PDB entry 4HCT | X-ray diffraction, 1.48 A resolution | chain A

# Chain A
Molecule: Tyrosine-protein kinase ITK/TSK
From: Homo sapiens
Notes: EC 2.7.10.2; fragment: Interleukin-2 Inducible T cell Kinase
Reference sequence: Q08881 (ITK_HUMAN); numbering as in UniProt (aligned over 354-620)
Amino-acid sequence (269 residues; row label = number of the first residue in the row):
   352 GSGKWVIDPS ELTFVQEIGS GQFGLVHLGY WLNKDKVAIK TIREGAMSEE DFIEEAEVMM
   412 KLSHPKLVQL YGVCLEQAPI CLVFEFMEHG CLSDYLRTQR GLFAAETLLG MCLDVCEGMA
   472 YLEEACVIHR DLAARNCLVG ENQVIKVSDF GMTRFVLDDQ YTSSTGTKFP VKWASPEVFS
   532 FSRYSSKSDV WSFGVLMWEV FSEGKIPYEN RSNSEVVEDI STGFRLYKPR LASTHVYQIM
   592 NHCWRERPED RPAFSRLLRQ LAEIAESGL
Not modelled in the structure: 352-353, 619-620
Differences from the reference sequence: expression tag (352-353); engineered mutation Arg596 (Lys in Q08881)
Small-molecule neighbours: 18R (3-{1-[(3R)-1-acryloylpiperidin-3-yl]-4-amino-1H-pyrazolo[3,4-d]pyrimidin-3-yl}-N-(3-tert-butylphenyl)benzamide): Ile369, Gly370, Ser371, Gln373, Phe374, Val377, Ala389, Lys391, Ile393, Met398, Val419, Leu433, Phe435, Glu436, Phe437, Met438, Gly441, Cys442, Asp445, Leu489, Ser499, Asp500, Met503, Phe506, Val507
Swiss-Prot annotation at these positions:
  - active site: Asp482 (Proton acceptor)
  - binding site (ATP): Ile369 to Val377, Lys391
  - modified residue: Tyr512 (Phosphotyrosine), Ser565 (Phosphoserine)
  - natural variant: Arg451 (R451Q: In a gastric adenocarcinoma sample)

# Summary
Chain A binds compound 18R. From UniProt: active-site residue Asp482 and 10 ATP-binding residues.
Chain A is Tyrosine-protein kinase ITK/TSK (Homo sapiens); the structure, Crystal structure of ITK in complex
with compound 52, was determined by X-ray diffraction together with 4HCU and 4HCV from the same study.
